Entry 4D41 (X-ray diffraction, 2.30 A resolution); this record covers chains F and H of the 4 polymer chains in the assembly.

== Chain F (and H) ==
Molecule: Enoyl-[acyl-carrier-protein] reductase [NADPH]
Source organism: Staphylococcus aureus
Notes: EC 1.3.1.10; chain H of this document is another copy of the same molecule, construct and numbering; everything in this record applies to it too
Reference sequence: Q7A6D8 (Q7A6D8_STAAN); residues 1-256 here = UniProt positions 1-256
Sequence (282 residues; row label = number of the first residue in the row; numbers below 1 keep their minus sign (Met-25 is residue -25)):
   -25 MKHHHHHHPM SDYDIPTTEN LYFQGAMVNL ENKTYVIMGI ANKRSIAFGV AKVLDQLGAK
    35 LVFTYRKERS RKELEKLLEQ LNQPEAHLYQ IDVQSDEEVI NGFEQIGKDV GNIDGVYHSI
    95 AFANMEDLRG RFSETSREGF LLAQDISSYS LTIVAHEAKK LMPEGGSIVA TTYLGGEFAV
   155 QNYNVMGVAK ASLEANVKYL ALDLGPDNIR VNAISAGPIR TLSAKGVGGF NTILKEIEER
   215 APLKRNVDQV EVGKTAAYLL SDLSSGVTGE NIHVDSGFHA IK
Not modelled in the structure: -25 to 2
Differences from the reference sequence: expression tag (-25 to 0); engineered mutation Val2 (Leu in Q7A6D8)
Residues lining bound ligands:
  - glutamic acid (GLU): Arg103, Gly202, Gly203, Phe204, Asn205, Thr206
  - 5-hexyl-2-(4-nitrophenoxy)phenol (JA1): Ala95, Phe96, Ala97, Leu102, Tyr147, Val154, Gln155, Asn156, Tyr157, Met160, Lys164, Pro192, Ser197, Ala198, Val201, Gly202, Phe204, Ile207
  - NADP (NAP; NADP nicotinamide-adenine-dinucleotide phosphate): Gly13, Ile14, Ala15, Ser19, Ile20, Arg40, Lys41, Ser44, Ile65, Asp66, Val67, Gln68, Ser93, Ile94, Ala95, Phe96, Ile120, Thr145, Thr146, Tyr147, Lys164, Ala190, Gly191, Pro192, Ile193, Thr195, Leu196, Ser197, Ala198, Phe204
Reported in the primary citation:
  - binding site for 5-hexyl-2-(4-nitrophenoxy)phenol: Ala97, Tyr157
  - catalytic residues: Tyr147 (proposed by the authors, not directly observed)
  - mutagenesis - Y147F (4-fold), S189A, D249A (>10,000-fold): decreased catalytic activity
  - mutagenesis - Y147F: unchanged binding to TS analogue

== Chain F / chain H interface ==
Pairs across the interface (27):
  Leu148(F) with Lys256(H)
  Phe152(F) with Phe152(H), hydrophobic; His253(H); Ala254(H); Ile255(H); Lys256(H)
  Ala153(F) with Ala254(H), hydrogen bond (backbone-backbone); Ile255(H); Lys256(H), hydrogen bond (backbone-backbone)
  Val154(F) with Lys256(H)
  Glu210(F) with Arg214(H), salt bridge
  Arg214(F) with Glu210(H), salt bridge; Arg214(H)
  Phe252(F) with Lys256(H), hydrogen bond (backbone-side chain)
  His253(F) with Phe152(H)
  Ala254(F) with Phe152(H); Ala153(H), hydrogen bond (backbone-backbone)
  Ile255(F) with Phe152(H); Ala153(H); Lys256(H), hydrogen bond (backbone-side chain)
  Lys256(F) with Leu148(H); Phe152(H); Ala153(H), hydrogen bond (backbone-backbone); Val154(H); Phe252(H), hydrogen bond (side chain-backbone); Ile255(H), hydrogen bond (side chain-backbone); Lys256(H)
Interface residues without a listed pair, chain F (12 interface residues in all): Lys218
Interface residues without a listed pair, chain H (12 interface residues in all): Gln155

== Summary ==
Chain F and chain H each contribute 12 residues to their interface; the contacts include 8 hydrogen bonds and
2 salt bridges. Polar contacts include Glu210(F)-Arg214(H), Phe252(F)-Lys256(H) and Ile255(F)-Lys256(H). Chain
F binds 5-hexyl-2-(4-nitrophenoxy)phenol, glutamic acid and NADP. From the paper: the catalytic residue
Tyr147(F); Y147F, S189A and D249A of chain F reduce catalytic activity.
Chain F and chain H are both Enoyl-[acyl-carrier-protein] reductase [NADPH] (Staphylococcus aureus); the
structure, Crystal structure of S. aureus FabI in complex with NADP and 5-hexyl- 2-(4-nitrophenoxy)phenol, was
determined by X-ray diffraction (same publication as 4D42, 4D43, 4D44, 4D45 and 4D46).
